PDB entry 4I5P | X-ray diffraction, 1.74 A resolution | chain A

# Chain A
Protein: Serine/threonine-protein kinase PLK2
Organism: Homo sapiens
Notes: EC 2.7.11.21; fragment: PLK2 kinase domain
UniProtKB: Q9NYY3 (PLK2_HUMAN); numbering as in UniProt (aligned over 57-360)
Sequence (308 residues; numbered 53 to 360; the number before each row is that of its first residue):
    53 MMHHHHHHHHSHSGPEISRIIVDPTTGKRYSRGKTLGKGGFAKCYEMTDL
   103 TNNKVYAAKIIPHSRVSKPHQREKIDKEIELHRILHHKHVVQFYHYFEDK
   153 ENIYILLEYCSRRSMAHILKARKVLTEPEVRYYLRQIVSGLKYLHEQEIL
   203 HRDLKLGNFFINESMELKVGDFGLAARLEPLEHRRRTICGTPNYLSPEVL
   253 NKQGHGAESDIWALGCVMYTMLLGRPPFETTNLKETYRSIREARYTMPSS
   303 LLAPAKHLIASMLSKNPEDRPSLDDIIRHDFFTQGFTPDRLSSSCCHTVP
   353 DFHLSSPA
Unresolved in the structure: 53-70, 355-360
Sequence notes: expression tag (53-56); engineered mutation Ser83 (Cys in Q9NYY3), Thr87 (Val in Q9NYY3), Ser119 (Ala in Q9NYY3), Ser216 (Ala in Q9NYY3), Ala259 (Cys in Q9NYY3), Ser291 (Cys in Q9NYY3), Thr335 (Leu in Q9NYY3)
Ligand contacts: 1D1 ((7R)-8-cyclopentyl-7-ethyl-5-methyl-2-(1H-pyrrol-2-yl)-7,8-dihydropteridin-6(5H)-one): Leu88, Gly89, Lys90, Cys96, Ala109, Lys111, Val143, Leu159, Glu160, Tyr161, Cys162, Ser163, Phe212

# In short
Chain A binds compound 1D1.
Chain A is Serine/threonine-protein kinase PLK2 (Homo sapiens); the structure, Selective & Brain-Permeable
Polo-like Kinase-2 (Plk-2) Inhibitors that Reduce -Synuclein Phosphorylation in Rat Brain, was determined by
X-ray diffraction, deposited together with 4I5M, 4I6B, 4I6F and 4I6H.
